Entry 7KZP (electron microscopy, 3.10 A resolution); this record covers chains C and E of the 14 polymer chains in the assembly.

# Chain C
Protein: Fanconi anemia group C protein
From: Homo sapiens
UniProt: Q00597 (FANCC_HUMAN); residues 1-558 here = UniProt positions 1-558
Amino-acid sequence (583 residues; row label = number of the first residue in the row; numbers below 1 keep their minus sign (Met-24 is residue -24)):
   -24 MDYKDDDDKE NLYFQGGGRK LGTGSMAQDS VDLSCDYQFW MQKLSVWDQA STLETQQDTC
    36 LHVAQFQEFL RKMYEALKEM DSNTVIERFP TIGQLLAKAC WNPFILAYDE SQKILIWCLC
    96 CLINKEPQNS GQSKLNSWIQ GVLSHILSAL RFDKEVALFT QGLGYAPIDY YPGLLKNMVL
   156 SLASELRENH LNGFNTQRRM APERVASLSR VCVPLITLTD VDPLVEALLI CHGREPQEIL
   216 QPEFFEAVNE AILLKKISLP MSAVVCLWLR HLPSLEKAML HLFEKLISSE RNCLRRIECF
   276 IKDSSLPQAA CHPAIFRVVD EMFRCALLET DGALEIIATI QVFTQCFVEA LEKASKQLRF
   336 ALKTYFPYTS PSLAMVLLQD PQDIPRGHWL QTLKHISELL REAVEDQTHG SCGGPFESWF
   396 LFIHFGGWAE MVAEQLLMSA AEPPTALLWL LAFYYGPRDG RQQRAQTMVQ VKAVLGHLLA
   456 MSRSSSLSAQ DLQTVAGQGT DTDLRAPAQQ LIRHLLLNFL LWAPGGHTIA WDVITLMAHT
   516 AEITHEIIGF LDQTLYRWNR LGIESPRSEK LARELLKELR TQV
Unresolved in the structure: -24 to 0, 473-480
Sequence notes: initiating methionine (-24); expression tag (-23 to 0)

# Chain E
Protein: Fanconi anemia group E protein
From: Homo sapiens
UniProt: Q9HB96 (FANCE_HUMAN); numbering as in UniProt (aligned over 1-536)
Amino-acid sequence (555 residues; numbered -18 to 536; the number before each row is that of its first residue; numbers below 1 keep their minus sign (Met-18 is residue -18)):
   -18 MDYKDDDDKE NLYFQGGGRM ATPDAGLPGA EGVEPAPWAQ LEAPARLLLQ ALQAGPEGAR
    42 RGLGVLRALG SRGWEPFDWG RLLEALCREE PVVQGPDGRL ELKPLLLRLP RICQRNLMSL
   102 LMAVRPSLPE SGLLSVLQIA QQDLAPDPDA WLRALGELLR RDLGVGTSME GASPLSERCQ
   162 RQLQSLCRGL GLGGRRLKSP QAPDPEEEEN RDSQQPGKRR KDSEEEAASP EGKRVPKRLR
   222 CWEEEEDHEK ERPEHKSLES LADGGSASPI KDQPVMAVKT GEDGSNLDDA KGLAESLELP
   282 KAIQDQLPRL QQLLKTLEEG LEGLEDAPPV ELQLLHECSP SQMDLLCAQL QLPQLSDLGL
   342 LRLCTWLLAL SPDLSLSNAT VLTRSLFLGR ILSLTSSASR LLTTALTSFC AKYTYPVCSA
   402 LLDPVLQAPG TGPAQTELLC CLVKMESLEP DAQVLMLGQI LELPWKEETF LVLQSLLERQ
   462 VEMTPEKFSV LMEKLCKKGL AATTSMAYAK LMLTVMTKYQ ANITETQRLG LAMALEPNTT
   522 FLRKSLKAAL KHLGP
Unresolved in the structure: -18 to 11, 182-536
Sequence notes: initiating methionine (-18); expression tag (-17 to 0)
UniProt features mapped onto this chain:
  - modified residue: Ser249 (Phosphoserine), Thr346 (Phosphothreonine), Ser374 (Phosphoserine)
  - natural variant: Pro184 (P184Q: In FANCE; uncertain significance)
  - mutagenesis: Thr346 (T346A: Non-phosphorylatable by CHEK1, not polyubiquitinated and unable to complement the mitomycin C hypersensitivity of cells lacking FANCE; when associated with A-374), Ser374 (S374A: Non-phosphorylatable by CHEK1, not polyubiquitinated and unable to complement the mitomycin C hypersensitivity of cells lacking FANCE; when associated with A-346)

# Chain C / chain E interface
Residue-residue contacts - 90 pairs, chain C then chain E:
  Phe169(C) with Ala17(E), hydrophobic; Trp19(E), hydrophobic
  Thr171(C) with Val14(E)
  His207(C) with Gln34(E), hydrogen bond (side chain-backbone); Gly36(E); Arg92(E), hydrogen bond (backbone-side chain); Ile93(E)
  Gly208(C) with Arg92(E)
  Arg209(C) with Glu15(E), salt bridge; Pro91(E)
  Glu210(C) with Pro91(E); Arg92(E), hydrogen bond (backbone-side chain)
  Pro211(C) with Leu88(E); Arg89(E); Arg92(E)
  Gln212(C) with Arg92(E), hydrogen bond (backbone-side chain)
  Glu213(C) with Arg92(E), salt bridge
  Val240(C) with Pro37(E), hydrophobic
  Cys241(C) with Pro37(E)
  Trp243(C) with Trp132(E), hydrogen bond (backbone-side chain)
  Leu244(C) with Pro37(E), hydrophobic; Arg96(E), hydrogen bond (backbone-side chain); Trp132(E)
  Arg245(C) with Arg92(E); Arg96(E)
  Leu247(C) with Ala131(E); Trp132(E)
  Leu250(C) with Trp132(E), hydrophobic
  Glu251(C) with Leu156(E); Ser157(E), hydrogen bond (side chain-backbone); Cys160(E), hydrogen bond
  Leu255(C) with Gln163(E)
  Ile262(C) with Leu167(E), hydrophobic; Gly170(E); Leu171(E), hydrophobic
  Cys286(C) with Arg41(E), hydrogen bond (backbone-side chain)
  His287(C) with Pro37(E); Asn97(E), hydrogen bond; Ser100(E)
  Ala289(C) with Trp132(E), hydrophobic; Leu136(E), hydrophobic
  Arg292(C) with Met103(E); Leu139(E); Asp143(E), salt bridge
  Val293(C) with Trp132(E), hydrophobic
  Glu296(C) with Arg142(E), salt bridge; Ser154(E); Pro155(E)
  Met297(C) with Leu156(E), hydrophobic; Cys160(E), hydrophobic; Leu164(E)
  Arg299(C) with Arg142(E)
  Cys300(C) with Leu164(E), hydrophobic
  Ala301(C) with Cys168(E), hydrophobic
  Leu302(C) with Leu178(E)
  Leu303(C) with Lys179(E)
  Glu304(C) with Gln165(E)
  Thr305(C) with Cys168(E)
  Asp306(C) with Leu173(E); Gly174(E); Gly175(E); Arg176(E), hydrogen bond (backbone-backbone)
  Gly307(C) with Gly174(E); Arg176(E), hydrogen bond (backbone-side chain)
  Ala308(C) with Leu171(E), hydrophobic
  Glu310(C) with Leu171(E)
  Ile312(C) with Arg176(E)
  Ser330(C) with Arg41(E)
  Gln332(C) with Arg48(E)
  Leu333(C) with Arg41(E), hydrogen bond (backbone-side chain); Gly45(E); Arg48(E)
  Arg334(C) with Arg41(E)
  Phe335(C) with Ala40(E), hydrophobic; Arg41(E); Leu44(E), hydrophobic
  Lys338(C) with Ala104(E), hydrogen bond (side chain-backbone)
  Thr339(C) with Ala104(E)
  Tyr340(C) with Arg41(E)
  Tyr429(C) with Arg176(E)
  Tyr430(C) with Arg176(E)
  Pro432(C) with Arg177(E); Leu178(E), hydrophobic
  Arg433(C) with Arg177(E); Leu178(E), hydrogen bond (side chain-backbone); Ser180(E)
  Asp434(C) with Arg177(E), salt bridge
  Pro482(C) with Arg177(E), hydrogen bond (backbone-side chain)
  Gln485(C) with Gly175(E), hydrogen bond (side chain-backbone)
  Glu517(C) with Gly172(E)
Interface residues without a listed pair, chain C (67 interface residues in all): Ile214, His246, Phe258, Glu259, Arg266, Pro288, Ile290, Ile311, Ala329, Pro342, Phe391, Trp394, Gly431
Interface residues without a listed pair, chain E (54 interface residues in all): Pro16, Pro18, Leu90, Gln95, Ala135

# In short
67 residues of chain C face 54 of chain E across their interface, with 17 hydrogen bonds and 5 salt bridges.
Polar pairs include Arg209(C)-Glu15(E), Glu213(C)-Arg92(E) and Arg292(C)-Asp143(E). From UniProt: 2
mutagenesis sites on chain E.
Here chain C is Fanconi anemia group C protein and chain E is Fanconi anemia group E protein, both from Homo
sapiens. Entry 7KZP (Structure of the human Fanconi anaemia Core complex) was determined by electron
microscopy together with 7KZQ, 7KZR, 7KZS, 7KZT and 7KZV from the same study.
